6J2A - chains A and B of the 3 polymer chains in the assembly; structure by X-ray diffraction, 1.40 A resolution.

[Chain A]
Protein: HLA-A*3003
Source organism: Homo sapiens
Amino-acid sequence (274 residues; each row starts with the number of its first residue):
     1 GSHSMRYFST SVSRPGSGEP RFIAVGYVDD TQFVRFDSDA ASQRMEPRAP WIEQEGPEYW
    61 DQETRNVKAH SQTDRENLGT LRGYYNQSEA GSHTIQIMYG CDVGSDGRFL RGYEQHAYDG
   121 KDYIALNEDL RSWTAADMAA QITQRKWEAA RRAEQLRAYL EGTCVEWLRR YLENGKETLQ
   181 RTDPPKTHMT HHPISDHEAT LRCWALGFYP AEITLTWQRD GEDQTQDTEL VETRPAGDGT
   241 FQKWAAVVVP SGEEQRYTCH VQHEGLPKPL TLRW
Disulfide bonds: C101-C164, C203-C259
Reported in the primary citation:
  - contacts within the chain: E114-H116 (salt bridge), E114-R152 (salt bridge)
  - specificity-determining residues: N77

[Chain B]
Protein: Beta-2-microglobulin
Source organism: Homo sapiens
Reference sequence: P61769 (B2MG_HUMAN); residues 1-99 here correspond to UniProt positions 21-119 (UniProt number = residue number + 20)
Amino-acid sequence (99 residues; each row starts with the number of its first residue):
     1 IQRTPKIQVY SRHPAENGKS NFLNCYVSGF HPSDIEVDLL KNGERIEKVE HSDLSFSKDW
    61 SFYLLYYTEF TPTEKDEYAC RVNHVTLSQP KIVKWDRDM
Disulfide bonds: C25-C80
Swiss-Prot annotation at these positions:
  - modified residue: Q2 (Pyrrolidone carboxylic acid)
  - glycosylation: I1 (N-linked (Glc) (glycation) isoleucine), K19 (N-linked (Glc) (glycation) lysine), K41 (N-linked (Glc) (glycation) lysine), K48 (N-linked (Glc) (glycation) lysine), K58 (N-linked (Glc) (glycation) lysine), K91 (N-linked (Glc) (glycation) lysine), K94 (N-linked (Glc) (glycation) lysine)

[How chain A and chain B interact]
Pairs across the interface (52):
  F8(A) - S55(B)
  F8(A) - F56(B)  hydrophobic
  S9(A) - F56(B)
  T10(A) - F56(B)
  T10(A) - F62(B)
  V12(A) - S33(B)
  I23(A) - L54(B)
  V25(A) - D53(B)
  V25(A) - L54(B)
  V25(A) - S55(B)
  Y27(A) - Y63(B)
  Q32(A) - D53(B)  hydrogen bond
  R35(A) - D53(B)  salt bridge
  R48(A) - D53(B)  salt bridge
  Q96(A) - H31(B)  hydrogen bond
  Q96(A) - F56(B)
  Q96(A) - W60(B)  hydrogen bond (side chain-backbone)
  Q96(A) - F62(B)
  I97(A) - F56(B)
  Q115(A) - W60(B)
  H116(A) - W60(B)
  A117(A) - W60(B)  hydrophobic
  D119(A) - H31(B)
  G120(A) - R3(B)  hydrogen bond (backbone-side chain)
  G120(A) - H31(B)
  G120(A) - W60(B)
  D122(A) - W60(B)  hydrogen bond
  T190(A) - D98(B)  hydrogen bond
  H192(A) - D98(B)  salt bridge
  R202(A) - D98(B)  salt bridge
  W204(A) - D98(B)  hydrogen bond
  W204(A) - M99(B)
  V231(A) - Q8(B)
  E232(A) - K6(B)  salt bridge
  E232(A) - Q8(B)  hydrogen bond (backbone-side chain)
  E232(A) - Y26(B)
  E232(A) - S28(B)  hydrogen bond
  R234(A) - Q8(B)  hydrogen bond
  R234(A) - Y10(B)
  R234(A) - M99(B)  hydrogen bond (side chain-backbone)
  P235(A) - Y10(B)  hydrogen bond (backbone-side chain)
  P235(A) - N24(B)
  P235(A) - Y26(B)
  P235(A) - L65(B)  hydrophobic
  A236(A) - R12(B)  hydrogen bond (backbone-side chain)
  A236(A) - N24(B)  hydrogen bond (backbone-side chain)
  G237(A) - R12(B)  hydrogen bond (backbone-side chain)
  D238(A) - R12(B)
  Q242(A) - Y10(B)
  Q242(A) - S11(B)  hydrogen bond (side chain-backbone)
  Q242(A) - R12(B)  hydrogen bond (side chain-backbone)
  W244(A) - M99(B)  hydrogen bond (side chain-backbone)
Interface residues without a listed pair, chain A (35 interface residues in all): T94, M98, K121, T233
Interface residues without a listed pair, chain B (24 interface residues in all): I1, H13, D59

[Overview]
35 residues of chain A face 24 of chain B across their interface, with 18 hydrogen bonds and 5 salt bridges.
Among the polar pairs are R35(A)-D53(B), R48(A)-D53(B) and H192(A)-D98(B). The paper reports the specificity
determinant N77(A); contacts within the chain involving E114(A), H116(A) and R152(A).
Here chain A is HLA-A*3003 and chain B is Beta-2-microglobulin, both from Homo sapiens. Entry 6J2A (The
structure of HLA-A*3003/NP44) was determined by X-ray diffraction (same publication as 6J1V, 6J1W and 6J29).
